7VO0 - chains A and K of the 8 polymer chains in the assembly; structure by electron microscopy, 3.40 A resolution.

[Chain A]
Molecule: Dna_nt
Sequence (84 nucleotides; row label = number of the first residue in the row):
     1 CAAGGCACAT GACAACGGTG TTCAGTGCCG CGTTGCCCGA TACCCCCTAC CCGTAGTTGA
    61 CTGGCATCCG GGCGCCGGGT CGCC
Disordered / not traced: 44-84

[Chain K]
Protein: Putative metal uptake regulation protein
Organism: Streptomyces coelicolor (strain ATCC BAA-471 / A3(2) / M145)
UniProt: Q9L2H5 (Q9L2H5_STRCO); residue numbers follow UniProt; this construct covers 1-139
Chain sequence (159 residues; each row starts with the number of its first residue; numbers below 1 keep their minus sign (Met-19 is residue -19)):
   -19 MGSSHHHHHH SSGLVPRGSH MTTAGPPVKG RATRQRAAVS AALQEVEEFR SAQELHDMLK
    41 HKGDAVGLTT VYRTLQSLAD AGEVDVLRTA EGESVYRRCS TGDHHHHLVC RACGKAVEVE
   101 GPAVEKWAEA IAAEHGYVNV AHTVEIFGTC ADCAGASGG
Disordered / not traced: -19 to 5, 137-139
Construct notes: initiating methionine (-19); expression tag (-18 to 0)
What the authors report for this chain:
  - mutagenesis - R11A, D37A/H41A, R53A: decreased binding to Dna_nt (chain A)
  - binding site for Dna_nt (chain A): Arg11, Gln33, Leu48, Thr49, Thr50, Tyr52, Arg53
  - binding site for Dna_t: Arg53

[Interface between chain A and chain K]
Pairs across the interface - 7 pairs, chain A then chain K:
  DA12(A) - Gln33(K)  hydrogen bond to the phosphate
  DC13(A) - Tyr52(K)  hydrogen bond to the phosphate
  DC13(A) - Glu73(K)  phosphate contact
  DC13(A) - Ser74(K)  hydrogen bond to the phosphate
  DA14(A) - Gln56(K)  hydrogen bond to the phosphate
  DA15(A) - Thr49(K)  base contact
  DT22(A) - Arg11(K)  sugar contact
Also at the interface, not in a pair above, chain A (6 interface residues in all): DT21

[Overview]
Chain A and chain K form an interface of 6 and 7 residues respectively; the contacts include 4 hydrogen bonds.
Polar contacts include DA12(A)-Gln33(K), DC13(A)-Tyr52(K) and DC13(A)-Ser74(K). The paper reports a binding
site for Dna_nt (chain A) at Arg11(K), Gln33(K) and Leu48(K) among others; R11A, D37A/H41A and R53A of chain K
reduce binding to Dna_nt (chain A).
Here chain A is Dna_nt and chain K is Putative metal uptake regulation protein (Streptomyces coelicolor
(strain ATCC BAA-471 / A3(2) / M145)). Entry 7VO0 (Streptomyces coelicolor zinc uptake regulator complexed
with zinc and DNA (trimer of dimers)) was determined by electron microscopy (same publication as 7VO9, 7VPD,
7VPZ, 7X74, 7X75 and 7X76).
